Entry 8J2U (X-ray diffraction, 3.32 A resolution); this record covers chains A and B.

== Chain A (and B) ==
Name: Glycosyltransferase
Source organism: Nicotiana tabacum
Notes: EC 2.4.1.-; chain B of this document is another copy of the same molecule, construct and numbering; everything in this record applies to it too
Reference sequence: A0A8K1ZRH3 (A0A8K1ZRH3_NICBE); residue numbers follow UniProt; this construct covers 1-477
Chain sequence (477 residues; row label = number of the first residue in the row):
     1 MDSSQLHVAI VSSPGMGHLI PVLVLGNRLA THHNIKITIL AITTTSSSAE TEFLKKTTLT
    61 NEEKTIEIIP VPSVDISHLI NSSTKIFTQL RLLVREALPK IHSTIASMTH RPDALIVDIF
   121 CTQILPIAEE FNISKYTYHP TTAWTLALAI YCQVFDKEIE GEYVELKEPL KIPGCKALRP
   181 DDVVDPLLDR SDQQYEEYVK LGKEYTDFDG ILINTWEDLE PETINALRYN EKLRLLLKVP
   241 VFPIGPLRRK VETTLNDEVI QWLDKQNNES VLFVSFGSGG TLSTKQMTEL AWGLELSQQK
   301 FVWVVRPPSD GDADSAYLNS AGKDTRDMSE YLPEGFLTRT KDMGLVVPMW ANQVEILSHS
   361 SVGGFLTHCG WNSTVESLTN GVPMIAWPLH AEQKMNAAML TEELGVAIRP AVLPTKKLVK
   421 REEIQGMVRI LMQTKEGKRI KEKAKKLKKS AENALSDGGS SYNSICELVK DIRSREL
Unresolved in the structure: 1-4
Small-molecule neighbours: UDP (uridine-5'-diphosphate): G17, I20, R249, S275, G277, S278, G279, V304, Y317, M349, W350, A351, Q353, H368, G370, W371, N372, S373, E376, H390, Q393
From the paper describing this entry:
  - binding site for UDP: R249, W350, A351, N372, S373, E376
  - catalytic residues: D118 (proposed by the authors, not directly observed)
  - mutagenesis - Y317F: increased catalytic activity
  - mutagenesis - T145L: decreased binding to acceptor
  - mutagenesis - W350A: decreased binding to donor

== Chain A / chain B interface ==
Contacting residue pairs (13; chain A residue first):
  A411(A) - K232(B)
  E422(A) - E231(B)
  E423(A) - E231(B)  hydrogen bond (backbone-side chain)
  G426(A) - Y229(B)
  I430(A) - N225(B)
  I430(A) - Y229(B)  hydrophobic
  T434(A) - N225(B)  hydrogen bond
  K435(A) - D218(B)  salt bridge
  E436(A) - P221(B)
  E436(A) - E222(B)
  E436(A) - N225(B)  hydrogen bond
  R439(A) - P221(B)
  R439(A) - E222(B)  salt bridge
Also at the interface, not in a pair above, chain A (10 interface residues in all): V412
Also at the interface, not in a pair above, chain B (8 interface residues in all): E217

== In short ==
Chain A and chain B form an interface of 10 and 8 residues respectively, with 3 hydrogen bonds and 2 salt
bridges. Polar contacts include K435(A)-D218(B), R439(A)-E222(B) and E423(A)-E231(B). Chain A binds UDP. From
the paper: the catalytic residue D118(A); Y317F of chain A increases catalytic activity; 3 substitutions were
tested in all.
Both chains are Glycosyltransferase (Nicotiana tabacum). Entry 8J2U (Glucosyl Transferase NbUGT72AY1
co-crystallized with UDP) was determined by X-ray diffraction (same publication as 9LRJ, 9J9K, 8J2V, 8J2Z and
8J31).
